Entry 6LRR (electron microscopy, 3.37 A resolution); this record covers chains J and B of the 24 polymer chains in the assembly.

# Chain J
Molecule: All5250 protein
Source organism: Nostoc sp. (strain PCC 7120 / SAG 25.82 / UTEX 2576)
UniProt: Q8YLP6 (Q8YLP6_NOSS1); residues 203-361 here = UniProt positions 203-361
Amino-acid sequence (159 residues; numbered 203 to 361; the number before each row is that of its first residue):
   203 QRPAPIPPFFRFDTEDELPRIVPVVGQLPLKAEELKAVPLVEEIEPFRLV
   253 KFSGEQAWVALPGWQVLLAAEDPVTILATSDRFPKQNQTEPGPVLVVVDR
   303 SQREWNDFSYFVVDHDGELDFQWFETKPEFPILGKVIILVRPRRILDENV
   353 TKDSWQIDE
Disordered / not traced: 203-204

# Chain B
Molecule: Ribulose bisphosphate carboxylase large chain
Source organism: Nostoc sp. (strain PCC 7120 / SAG 25.82 / UTEX 2576)
Notes: EC 4.1.1.39
UniProt: P00879 (RBL_NOSS1); residues 1-476 here = UniProt positions 1-476
Amino-acid sequence (476 residues; numbered 1 to 476; the number before each row is that of its first residue):
     1 MSYAQTKTQTKSGYKAGVQDYRLTYYTPDYTPKDTDILAAFRVTPQPGVP
    51 FEEAAAAVAAESSTGTWTTVWTDLLTDLDRYKGRCYDIEPVPGEDNQFIA
   101 YIAYPLDLFEEGSITNVLTSIVGNVFGFKALRALRLEDIRFPVAYIKTFQ
   151 GPPHGIQVERDKLNKYGRPLLGCTIKPKLGLSAKNYGRAVYECLRGGLDF
   201 TKDDENINSAPFQRWRDRFLFVADAITKAQAETGEIKGHYLNVTAPTCEE
   251 MLKRAEYAKELKQPIIMHDYLTAGFTANTTLARWCRDNGVLLHIHRAMHA
   301 VIDRQKNHGIHFRVLAKALRLSGGDHIHTGTVVGKLEGERGITMGFVDLL
   351 RENYVEQDKSRGIYFTQDWASLPGVMAVASGGIHVWHMPALVEIFGDDSV
   401 LQFGGGTLGHPWGNAPGATANRVALEACVQARNEGRNLAREGNDVIREAA
   451 KWSPELAVACELWKEIKFEFEAMDTV
Disordered / not traced: 1-21, 67-73, 463-476
Curated features (UniProtKB/Swiss-Prot):
  - active site (Proton acceptor): Lys176, His295
  - binding site (substrate): Asn124, Thr174, Lys178, Arg296, His328, Ser380
  - binding site (Mg(2+)): Lys202, Asp204, Glu205
  - site: Lys335 (Transition state stabilizer)
  - modified residue: Lys202 (N6-carboxylysine)
Cystine bridges: Cys173-Cys193

# How chain J and chain B interact
Contacting residue pairs (28):
  Pro207(J) - Glu52(B)
  Ile208(J) - Phe51(B)  hydrophobic
  Ile208(J) - Glu52(B)  hydrogen bond (backbone-side chain)
  Phe211(J) - Asp95(B)
  Phe211(J) - Asn96(B)
  Phe212(J) - Pro47(B)  hydrophobic
  Phe212(J) - Asn96(B)
  Phe212(J) - Arg132(B)
  Arg213(J) - Asp95(B)  salt bridge
  Asp215(J) - Arg132(B)  salt bridge
  Asp218(J) - Arg132(B)  salt bridge
  Ser356(J) - Phe128(B)
  Ser356(J) - Lys129(B)
  Ser356(J) - Ala130(B)  hydrogen bond (backbone-backbone)
  Trp357(J) - Arg22(B)
  Trp357(J) - Glu53(B)
  Trp357(J) - Ala57(B)  hydrophobic
  Trp357(J) - Glu61(B)
  Trp357(J) - Phe128(B)  hydrophobic
  Gln358(J) - Phe128(B)
  Gln358(J) - Lys129(B)  hydrogen bond (backbone-backbone)
  Ile359(J) - Glu61(B)
  Ile359(J) - Asn124(B)
  Ile359(J) - Gly127(B)
  Ile359(J) - Phe128(B)
  Ile359(J) - Lys129(B)
  Asp360(J) - Gly127(B)  hydrogen bond (backbone-backbone)
  Glu361(J) - Asn124(B)
Also at the interface, not in a pair above, chain J (14 interface residues in all): Ala206
Also at the interface, not in a pair above, chain B (17 interface residues in all): Ile88, Gly123

# Summary
The interface between chain J and chain B involves 14 residues on one side and 17 on the other; the contacts
include 4 hydrogen bonds and 3 salt bridges. Polar pairs include Arg213(J)-Asp95(B), Asp215(J)-Arg132(B) and
Asp218(J)-Arg132(B).
Here chain J is All5250 protein and chain B is Ribulose bisphosphate carboxylase large chain, both from Nostoc
sp. (strain PCC 7120 / SAG 25.82 / UTEX 2576). Entry 6LRR (Cryo-EM structure of RuBisCO-Raf1 from Anabaena sp.
PCC 7120) was determined by electron microscopy together with 6LRS and 6KKM from the same study.
